8CUE - chains 2I and 2J of the 70 polymer chains in the assembly; structure by electron microscopy, 3.20 A resolution.

[Chain 2I (and 2J)]
Molecule: Protein virB2
Source organism: Agrobacterium fabrum (strain C58 / ATCC 33970)
Notes: chain 2J of this document is another copy of the same molecule, construct and numbering; everything in this record applies to it too
Reference sequence: P17792 (VIRB2_AGRFC); residue numbers follow UniProt; this construct covers 1-121
Sequence (121 residues; numbered 1 to 121; the number before each row is that of its first residue):
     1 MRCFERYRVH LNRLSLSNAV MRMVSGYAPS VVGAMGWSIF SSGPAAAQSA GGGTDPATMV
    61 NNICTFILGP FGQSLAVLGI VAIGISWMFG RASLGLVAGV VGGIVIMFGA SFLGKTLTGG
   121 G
Unresolved in the structure: 1-51
Residues lining bound ligands:
  - palmitoyl-linoleoyl phosphatidylcholine (CPL; 1-palmitoyl-2-linoleoyl-sn-glycero-3-phosphocholine), molecule 1: Val60, Phe66, Ile67, Phe71, Leu75
  - palmitoyl-linoleoyl phosphatidylcholine (CPL), molecule 2: Leu75, Leu78, Val81, Ala82, Ile85, Phe89
  - palmitoyl-linoleoyl phosphatidylcholine (CPL), molecule 3: Trp87, Arg91, Ala92, Ser93, Leu94, Ala98, Val101, Gly102, Val105
  - palmitoyl-linoleoyl phosphatidylcholine (CPL), molecule 4: Gly95, Ala98, Gly102, Ile106, Leu117
From the paper describing this entry:
  - post-translational modification sites: Cys64
  - mutagenesis - R91A, R91E, R91K: decreased stability

[Interface between chain 2I and chain 2J]
Pairs across the interface (28; chain 2I residue first):
  Pro56(2I) - Phe71(2J)
  Val60(2I) - Phe71(2J)  hydrophobic
  Val60(2I) - Ser74(2J)
  Asn61(2I) - Ser74(2J)
  Ile67(2I) - Val81(2J)  hydrophobic
  Leu75(2I) - Phe89(2J)
  Leu78(2I) - Phe89(2J)
  Gly79(2I) - Phe89(2J)
  Gly99(2I) - Trp87(2J)
  Val100(2I) - Met88(2J)  hydrophobic
  Gly102(2I) - Trp87(2J)
  Gly103(2I) - Gly84(2J)
  Gly103(2I) - Trp87(2J)
  Ile106(2I) - Ile80(2J)
  Ile106(2I) - Gly84(2J)
  Ile106(2I) - Trp87(2J)  hydrophobic
  Met107(2I) - Val81(2J)
  Met107(2I) - Gly84(2J)
  Met107(2I) - Met88(2J)  hydrophobic
  Ala110(2I) - Val77(2J)
  Ala110(2I) - Ile80(2J)  hydrophobic
  Ala110(2I) - Val81(2J)  hydrophobic
  Ser111(2I) - Val77(2J)
  Gly114(2I) - Ile80(2J)
  Leu117(2I) - Ile104(2J)  hydrophobic
  Thr118(2I) - Gln73(2J)
  Gly120(2I) - Gln73(2J)  hydrogen bond (backbone-side chain)
  Gly121(2I) - Gln73(2J)
Other interface residues (no listed pair), chain 2I (26 interface residues in all): Ala57, Ile63, Cys64, Leu68, Ile104, Leu113
Other interface residues (no listed pair), chain 2J (17 interface residues in all): Phe66, Leu78, Ile83, Ile85, Ala92, Phe108

[In short]
26 residues of chain 2I face 17 of chain 2J across their interface, with 1 hydrogen bond. Its one
hydrogen-bonded contact is Gly120(2I)-Gln73(2J). Chain 2I binds 4 copies of palmitoyl-linoleoyl
phosphatidylcholine. From the paper: R91A, R91E and R91K of chain 2I reduce stability; a modification site at
Cys64(2I).
Both chains are Protein virB2 (Agrobacterium fabrum (strain C58 / ATCC 33970)). Entry 8CUE (CryoEM structure
of the T-pilus from Agrobacterium tumefaciens) was determined by electron microscopy together with 8CW4 from
the same study.
